Entry 8OI1 (X-ray diffraction, 2.95 A resolution); this record covers chains T and U of the 28 polymer chains in the assembly.

# Chain T
Name: Probable proteasome subunit alpha type-7
Source organism: Saccharomyces cerevisiae
UniProt: P21242 (PSA7_YEAST); residues -3 to 284 here correspond to UniProt positions 1-288 (UniProt number = residue number + 4)
Amino-acid sequence (288 residues; row label = number of the first residue in the row; numbers below 1 keep their minus sign (Met-3 is residue -3)):
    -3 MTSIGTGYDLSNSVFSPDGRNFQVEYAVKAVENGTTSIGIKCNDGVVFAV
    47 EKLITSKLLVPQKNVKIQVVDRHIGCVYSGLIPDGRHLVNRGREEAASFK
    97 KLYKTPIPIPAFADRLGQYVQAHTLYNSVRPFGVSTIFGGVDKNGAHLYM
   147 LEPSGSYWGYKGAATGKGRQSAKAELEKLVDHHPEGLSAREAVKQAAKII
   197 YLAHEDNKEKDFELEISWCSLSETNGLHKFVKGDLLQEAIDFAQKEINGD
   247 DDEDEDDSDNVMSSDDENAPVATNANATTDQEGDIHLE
Disordered / not traced: -3 to 1, 245-284
Curated features (UniProtKB/Swiss-Prot):
  - modified residue: Thr-2 (N-acetylthreonine)

# Chain U
Name: Proteasome subunit alpha type-1
Source organism: Saccharomyces cerevisiae
UniProt: P21243 (PSA1_YEAST); residues -8 to 243 here correspond to UniProt positions 1-252 (UniProt number = residue number + 9)
Amino-acid sequence (252 residues; each row starts with the number of its first residue; numbers below 1 keep their minus sign (Met-8 is residue -8)):
    -8 MSGAAAASAAGYDRHITIFSPEGRLYQVEYAFKATNQTNINSLAVRGKDC
    42 TVVISQKKVPDKLLDPTTVSYIFCISRTIGMVVNGPIPDARNAALRAKAE
    92 AAEFRYKYGYDMPCDVLAKRMANLSQIYTQRAYMRPLGVILTFVSVDEEL
   142 GPSIYKTDPAGYYVGYKATATGPKQQEITTNLENHFKKSKIDHINEESWE
   192 KVVEFAITHMIDALGTEFSKNDLEVGVATKDKFFTLSAENIEERLVAIAE
   242 QD
Disordered / not traced: -8 to 1, 243

# Chain T / chain U interface
Contacting residue pairs - 65 pairs, chain T then chain U:
  Thr2(T) - His6(U)
  Gly3(T) - His6(U)
  Tyr4(T) - Arg5(U)
  Tyr4(T) - His6(U)
  Tyr4(T) - Tyr21(U)  hydrogen bond
  Ser9(T) - Arg126(U)
  Val10(T) - His6(U)
  Val10(T) - Gln18(U)
  Phe11(T) - Gln18(U)  hydrogen bond (backbone-side chain)
  Phe11(T) - Tyr21(U)
  Phe11(T) - Ala22(U)  hydrophobic
  Phe11(T) - Ala25(U)  hydrophobic
  Phe11(T) - Arg126(U)
  Phe11(T) - Pro127(U)
  Phe11(T) - Gly129(U)
  Ser12(T) - Tyr21(U)
  Pro13(T) - Tyr21(U)  hydrophobic
  Pro13(T) - Lys24(U)  hydrogen bond (backbone-side chain)
  Asp14(T) - Lys24(U)
  Gly15(T) - Tyr21(U)
  Gly15(T) - Ala25(U)
  Asp110(T) - Arg82(U)
  Gln114(T) - Arg82(U)  hydrogen bond (side chain-backbone)
  Gln114(T) - Asn83(U)
  Gln114(T) - Leu86(U)
  Gln117(T) - Pro79(U)
  Gln117(T) - Asp80(U)
  Gln117(T) - Asn83(U)  hydrogen bond
  Gln117(T) - Leu128(U)
  Thr120(T) - Arg126(U)  hydrogen bond (backbone-side chain)
  Leu121(T) - Asn83(U)
  Leu121(T) - Tyr124(U)
  Leu121(T) - Arg126(U)
  Leu121(T) - Leu128(U)  hydrophobic
  Tyr122(T) - Tyr124(U)
  Tyr122(T) - Met125(U)  hydrophobic
  Ser150(T) - Pro79(U)
  Gly151(T) - Pro79(U)
  Ser152(T) - Ile78(U)
  Ser152(T) - Pro79(U)
  Tyr153(T) - Arg82(U)  hydrogen bond (backbone-side chain)
  Trp154(T) - Leu55(U)  hydrophobic
  Trp154(T) - Thr59(U)
  Trp154(T) - Val60(U)  hydrophobic
  Trp154(T) - Ser61(U)
  Trp154(T) - Tyr62(U)
  Trp154(T) - Ile78(U)  hydrophobic
  Trp154(T) - Arg82(U)
  Gly155(T) - Leu55(U)
  Gly155(T) - Asp56(U)  hydrogen bond (backbone-backbone)
  Gly155(T) - Thr59(U)  hydrogen bond (backbone-side chain)
  Tyr156(T) - Leu54(U)
  Tyr156(T) - Leu55(U)
  Tyr156(T) - Asp56(U)
  Lys157(T) - Lys53(U)
  Lys157(T) - Leu54(U)  hydrogen bond (backbone-backbone)
  Lys157(T) - Pro57(U)
  Gly158(T) - Leu54(U)
  Lys169(T) - Asp52(U)  salt bridge
  Lys169(T) - Leu54(U)
  Leu172(T) - Leu54(U)  hydrophobic
  Glu173(T) - Lys53(U)  salt bridge
  Glu173(T) - Leu54(U)
  Val176(T) - Leu54(U)  hydrophobic
  Asp177(T) - Lys53(U)  salt bridge
Interface residues without a listed pair, chain T (32 interface residues in all): Lys37, Tyr145
Interface residues without a listed pair, chain U (30 interface residues in all): Gln28

# In short
32 residues of chain T face 30 of chain U across their interface; the contacts include 10 hydrogen bonds and 3
salt bridges. Polar contacts include Lys169(T)-Asp52(U), Glu173(T)-Lys53(U) and Asp177(T)-Lys53(U).
Chain T is Probable proteasome subunit alpha type-7 and chain U is Proteasome subunit alpha type-1, both from
Saccharomyces cerevisiae; the structure, Yeast 20S proteasome in complex with a photoswitchable cepafungin
derivative (transCep4), was determined by X-ray diffraction (same publication as 8OHZ).
